PDB entry 5H39 | X-ray diffraction, 2.00 A resolution | chains A and B

# Chain A (and B)
Name: ORF70
Source organism: Human herpesvirus 8
Notes: chain B of this document is another copy of the same molecule, construct and numbering; everything in this record applies to it too
Reference sequence: F5HBQ9 (F5HBQ9_HHV8); residue numbers follow UniProt; this construct covers 51-335
Amino-acid sequence (285 residues; numbered 51 to 335; the number before each row is that of its first residue):
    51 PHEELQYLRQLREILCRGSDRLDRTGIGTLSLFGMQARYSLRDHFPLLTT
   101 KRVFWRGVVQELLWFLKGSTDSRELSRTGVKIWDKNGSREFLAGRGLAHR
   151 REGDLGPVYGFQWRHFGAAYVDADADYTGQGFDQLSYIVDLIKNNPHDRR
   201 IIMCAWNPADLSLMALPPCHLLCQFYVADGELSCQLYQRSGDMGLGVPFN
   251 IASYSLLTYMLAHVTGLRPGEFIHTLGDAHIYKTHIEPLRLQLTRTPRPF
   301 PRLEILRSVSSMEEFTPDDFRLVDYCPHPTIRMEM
Ligand contacts: 2'-deoxyuridine 5'-monophosphate (UMP): Arg74, Pro217, Cys219, His220, Gln238, Arg239, Ser240, Gly241, Asp242, Gly246, Val247, Asn250, His280, Tyr282
Reported in the primary citation:
  - binding site for 2'-deoxyuridine 5'-monophosphate: Arg74, Arg199, Arg200, His220, Arg239, Ser240, Asp242, Asn250, His280, Tyr282

# Chain A / chain B interface
Pairs across the interface (99):
  Ser69(A) with Tyr226(B); Ala228(B); Asp229(B)
  Arg71(A) with His197(B); Tyr226(B); Val227(B), hydrogen bond (side chain-backbone)
  Leu72(A) with His197(B), hydrogen bond (backbone-side chain)
  Asp73(A) with Arg199(B), salt bridge
  Arg74(A) with Arg199(B); Arg200(B)
  Thr79(A) with Arg199(B)
  Ser81(A) with Tyr226(B), hydrogen bond
  Phe83(A) with Arg88(B), hydrogen bond (backbone-side chain); Gln224(B); Tyr226(B), hydrophobic; Ser233(B); Cys234(B); Gln235(B); Ile273(B), hydrophobic
  Gly84(A) with Gln86(B); Arg88(B), hydrogen bond (backbone-side chain); Gln235(B)
  Met85(A) with Gln86(B), hydrogen bond (backbone-side chain)
  Gln86(A) with Gly84(B); Met85(B), hydrogen bond (side chain-backbone); Gln86(B); Thr275(B)
  Arg88(A) with Phe83(B), hydrogen bond (side chain-backbone); Gly84(B), hydrogen bond (side chain-backbone)
  Phe166(A) with Asn207(B); Pro208(B)
  Phe182(A) with Pro208(B)
  Gln184(A) with Pro208(B)
  Asn195(A) with Arg74(B)
  His197(A) with Arg71(B); Leu72(B), hydrogen bond (side chain-backbone)
  Arg199(A) with Arg239(B), hydrogen bond (backbone-side chain); Ser240(B), hydrogen bond; Asp278(B); His280(B); Tyr282(B), hydrogen bond
  Arg200(A) with Trp206(B); Pro217(B); Arg239(B)
  Ile202(A) with Trp206(B); Leu221(B), hydrophobic
  Cys204(A) with Trp206(B)
  Trp206(A) with Arg200(B); Ile202(B); Cys204(B)
  Asn207(A) with Phe166(B)
  Pro208(A) with Phe166(B); Phe182(B); Gln184(B)
  Ala209(A) with Phe166(B)
  Pro217(A) with Arg200(B)
  Leu221(A) with Ile202(B), hydrophobic; Leu222(B), hydrophobic
  Leu222(A) with Leu221(B), hydrophobic; Tyr237(B), hydrophobic
  Gln224(A) with Phe83(B); Tyr237(B), hydrogen bond; Arg239(B), hydrogen bond (side chain-backbone); Gly277(B)
  Tyr226(A) with Ser69(B); Arg71(B); Ser81(B), hydrogen bond; Phe83(B), hydrophobic; Asp278(B)
  Val227(A) with Arg71(B), hydrogen bond (backbone-side chain)
  Ala228(A) with Ser69(B); Arg71(B)
  Ser233(A) with Phe83(B)
  Cys234(A) with Phe83(B)
  Gln235(A) with Phe83(B); Gly84(B); Tyr237(B), hydrogen bond; Thr275(B); Leu276(B), hydrogen bond (side chain-backbone); Gly277(B)
  Tyr237(A) with Leu222(B), hydrophobic; Gln224(B), hydrogen bond; Gln235(B), hydrogen bond; Tyr237(B), hydrophobic
  Arg239(A) with Arg199(B), hydrogen bond (side chain-backbone); Arg200(B); Gln224(B), hydrogen bond (backbone-side chain)
  Ser240(A) with Arg199(B), hydrogen bond
  Ile273(A) with Phe83(B), hydrophobic
  Thr275(A) with Gln86(B); Gln235(B); Thr275(B)
  Leu276(A) with Gln235(B), hydrogen bond (backbone-side chain)
  Gly277(A) with Gln224(B); Gln235(B)
  Asp278(A) with Arg199(B); Tyr226(B)
  His280(A) with Arg199(B)
  Tyr282(A) with Arg199(B), hydrogen bond
Interface residues without a listed pair, chain A (52 interface residues in all): Thr75, Leu82, Tyr187, Pro196, Leu211, Phe225, Asp229
Interface residues without a listed pair, chain B (48 interface residues in all): Thr79, Leu82, Tyr187, Ala209, Leu211, Phe225

# Summary
The interface between chain A and chain B involves 52 residues on one side and 48 on the other, with 26
hydrogen bonds and 1 salt bridge. Among the polar pairs are Asp73(A)-Arg199(B), Arg71(A)-Val227(B) and
Leu72(A)-His197(B). The paper reports a binding site for 2'-deoxyuridine 5'-monophosphate at Arg74(A),
Arg199(A) and Arg200(A) among others.
Chain A and chain B are both ORF70 (Human herpesvirus 8); the structure, Structural analysis of KSHV
thymidylate synthase, was determined by X-ray diffraction together with 5H38 and 5H3A from the same study.
